Entry 8ETC (electron microscopy, 3.10 A resolution); this record covers chains 1 and e of the 42 polymer chains in the assembly.

# Chain 1
Molecule: 3497-nt RNA strand
From: Schizosaccharomyces pombe
Sequence (3497 nucleotides; each row starts with the number of its first residue):
     1 AUUUGACCUC AAAUCAGGUA GGACUACGCG CUGAACUUAA GCAUAUCAAU AAGCGCAGGA
    61 AAAGAAAAUA ACCAUGAUUC CCUCAGUAAC GGCGAGUGAA GCGGGAAAAG CUCAAAUUUG
   121 AAAUCUGGCA ACAUUUCUUU UGUUGUCCGA GUUGUAAUUU CAAGAAGCUG CUUUGAGUGU
   181 AGACGAUCGG UCUAAGUUCC UUGGAACAGG ACGUCAGAGA GGGUGAGAAC CCCGUCUUUG
   241 GUCGAUUGGA UAUGCCAUAU AAAGCGCUUU CGAAGAGUCG AGUUGUUUGG GAAUGCAGCU
   301 CUAAAUGGGU GGUAAAUUUC AUCUAAAGCU AAAUAUUGGC GAGAGACCGA UAGCGAACAA
   361 GUAGAGUGAU CGAAAGAUGA AAAGAACUUU GAAAAGAGAG UUAAAUAGUA CGUGAAAUUG
   421 CUGAAAGGGA AGCAUUGGAA AUCAGUCUUA CCUGGGUGAG AUCAGUAGUC UCUUCGCGAG
   481 ACUAUGCACU CUGAACCUGU GGUAGGUCAG CAUCAGUUUU CGGGGGCGGA AAAAGAAUAA
   541 GGGAAGGUGG CUUUCCGGGU UCUGCCUGGG GAGUGUUUAU AGCCCUUGUU GUAAUACGUC
   601 CACUGGGGAC UGAGGACUGC GGCUUCGUGC CAAGGAUGCU GACAUAAUGG UUUUCAAUGG
   661 CCCGUCUUGA AACACGGACC AAGGAGUCUA GCAUCUAUGC GAGUGUUUGG GUGAUGAAAA
   721 CCCAUCCGCG AAAUGAAAGU GAAUGCAGGU GGGAACGCCC UUGUGGCGUG CACCAUCGAC
   781 CGACCCGGAA GUUUGUCAAU GGAAGGGUUU GAGUAAGAGC AUAGCUGUUG GGACCCGAAA
   841 GAUGGUGAAC UAUGCCUGAA UAGGGUGAAG CCAGAGGAAA CUCUGGUGGA GGCUCGUAGA
   901 GAUUCUGACG UGCAAAUCGA UCUUCAAAUU UGGGUAUAGG GGCGAAAGAC UAAUCGAACC
   961 AUCUAGUAGC UGGUUCCUGC CGAAGUUUCC CUCAGGAUAG CAGAAACUCA GAUCAGUUUU
  1021 AUGAGGUAAA GCGAAUGAUU AGAGGUCUUG GGGAAGGAAU UUCCUCAACC UAUUCUCAAA
  1081 CUUUAAAUAU GUAAGACGCC CUUGUCGCUU AAUUGGACGU GGGCCAUCGA AUGAGAGUUU
  1141 CUAGUGGGCC AUUUUUGGUA AGCAGAACUG GCGAUGCGGG AUGAACCGAA CGUGAGGUUA
  1201 AGGUGCCGGA AUGUACGCUC AUCAGACACC AGAAAAGGUG UUAGUUCAUC UAGACAGCAG
  1261 GACGGUGGCC AUGGAAGUCG GAAUCCGCUA AGGAGUGUGU AACAACUCAC CUGCCGAAUG
  1321 AACUAGCCCU GAAAAUGGAU GGCGCUUAAG CGUACUACCC AUACCUCACC GUCUGGGUUA
  1381 GCUUUGAGAA GCUCAGACGA GUAGGCAGGC GUGGAGGUUU GUGACGAAGC CUUGGGCGUG
  1441 AGCCUGGGUC GAACAGCCUC UAGUGCAGAU CUUGGUGGAA GUAGCAAAUA UUCAAAUGAG
  1501 AACUUUGAAG ACUGAAGUGG GGAAAGGUUC CAUGUGAACA GCAGUUGGAC AUGGGUUAGU
  1561 CGAUCCUAAG AGAUAGGGAA GCUCCGUAUG AAAGUUGCAC GAUUUUUCGU GCCUCCUAUC
  1621 GAAAGGGAAU CCGGUUAAUA UUCCGGAACC AGAAGGUGGA AUCAACACGG CAACGUAAAU
  1681 GAAGUUGGAG ACGUCGGCGG GAGCCCUGGG AAGAGUUCUC UUUUCUUUUU AACAAACCAU
  1741 UGAACCACCC UGAAAUCGGU UUAUCCGGAG CUAGGGUAUG GUGUUUGGAA GAGUUCAGCG
  1801 CCUCAUGCUG AAUCCGGUGC GCUCUCGACG GCCCUUGAAA AUCCAACGGA AGAAUGGACC
  1861 UUCGGGUCCU UGUUUUCACA UCUGGUCGUA CUCAUAACCG CAGCAGGUCU CCAAGGUGAA
  1921 CAGCCUCUAG UUGAUAGAAC AAUGUAGAUA AGGGAAGUCG GCAAAAUGGA UCCGUAACUU
  1981 CGGGAUAAGG AUUGGCUCUA AGGGUUGGGU ACGUUGGGCC UUGGAACCUG AACGGUUGCU
  2041 GGACUGAGCG UGGACCGAUG UCUUUUCUCG CCUUUCGGGG UGAGAAGGGA UGUUGGACCU
  2101 GCUUGGACCU UGGCGGCCGG GAAGUCCUUG GUCGGGCUUU UCUCCUUCUC GGGGAUUAUG
  2161 CUCUUACUGG CGUACGUUUA ACAACCAACU UAGAACUGGU ACGGACAAGG GGAAUCUGAC
  2221 UGUCUAAUUA AAACAUAGCA UUGCGAUGGC CAGAAAGUGG UGUUGACGCA AUGUGAUUUC
  2281 UGCCCAGUGC UCUGAAUGUC AAAGUGAAGA AAUUCAACCA AGCGCGGGUA AACGGCGGGA
  2341 GUAACUAUGA CUCUCUUAAG GUAGCCAAAU GCCUCGUCAU CUAACUAGUG ACGCGCAUGA
  2401 AUGGAUUAAC GAGAUUCCCA CUGUCCCUAU CUACUAUCUA GCGAAACCAC AGCCUGGGGA
  2461 ACGGGCCAGG CAAAAUCAGC GGGGAAAGAA GACCCUGUUG AGCUUGACUC UAGUUUGACA
  2521 UUGUGAAGAG ACAUAGAGGG UGUAGGAUAA GUGGGAGUAU GUUUCGGCAU ACGCCGGUGA
  2581 AAUACCACUA CCUUUAUCGU UUCUUUACUU AAUCAAUGAA GCGGAAUUGG GAUUUAUUUC
  2641 CCAUAUUCUA GCGUUAAAGU UUCUUCGCGA ACUGAUCCGC GUUGAUGACA UUGUCAGGUG
  2701 GGGAGUUUGG CUGGGGCGGC ACAUCUGUUA AAAGAUAACG CAGGUGUCCU AAGGGGGACU
  2761 CAUCGAGAAC AGAAAUCUCG AGUAGAAUAA AAGGGUAAAA GUCCCCUUGA UUUUGAUUUU
  2821 CAGUGUGAAU ACAAACCAUG AAAGUGUGGC CUAUCGAUCC UUUGUUCCCU CGAAAUUUGA
  2881 GGACAGAGGU GCCAGAAAAG UUACCACAGG GAUAACUGGC UUGUGGCAGC CAAGCGUUCA
  2941 UAGCGACGUU GCUUUUUGAU UCUUCGAUGU CGGCUCUUCC UAUCAUACCG AAGCAGAAUU
  3001 CGGUAAGCGU UGGAUUGUUC ACCCACUAAU AGGGAACGUG AGCUGGGUUU AGACCGUCGU
  3061 GAGACAGGUU AGUUUUACCC UACUGAUGAA GUGUCGUCGC AAUGGUAAUU CAACUUAGUA
  3121 CGAGAGGAAC CGUUGAUUCA GAUCAUUGGU AUUUGCGGCU GCCUGACAAG GCAAUGCCGC
  3181 GGAGCUAUCA UCUGCCGGAU AACGGCUGAA CGCCUCUAAG CCAGAAUCCG UGCCAGAAAG
  3241 CGACGAUUUU UUGGUCCGCA UGAUUUAUAU GUAUAAAAAU AGAGGUAGGA CUUGUUCCUA
  3301 CUCUCCUGUA UCGUAGAAGA UGGGCGAUGG UUGAUGAAAC GGAAGUGUUU UAUUGACUUG
  3361 UCCAUGAAAU UCCAUUGAAA UCUUGUGCGG AAUCGAAUCC AUUGCAUACG ACUUUAAUGU
  3421 GGAACGGGGU AUUGUAAGCA GUAGAGUAGC CUUGUUGUUA CGAUCUGCUG AGAUUAAGCC
  3481 UUUGUUCCCA AGAUUUG
Not modelled in the structure: 37-45, 92-95, 288-293, 313-318, 446-505, 552-573, 668-671, 761-763, 789-802, 897-928, 986-999, 1024-1089, 1095-1129, 1381-1387, 1594-1617, 1662-1665, 1740-1745, 1834, 1853-1873, 1919-1921, 1968-2209, 2217-2412, 2485-2916, 2936-2942, 2954-2971, 3015-3021, 3036-3041, 3050-3078, 3249-3270, 3287-3300, 3375-3394, 3442-3464
Sequence notes: conflict C1746 (U7796 in 157310483)

# Chain e
Protein: 60S ribosomal protein L32-A
From: Schizosaccharomyces pombe
UniProt: P79015 (RL32A_SCHPO); residue numbers follow UniProt; this construct covers 1-127
Sequence (127 residues; numbered 1 to 127; the number before each row is that of its first residue):
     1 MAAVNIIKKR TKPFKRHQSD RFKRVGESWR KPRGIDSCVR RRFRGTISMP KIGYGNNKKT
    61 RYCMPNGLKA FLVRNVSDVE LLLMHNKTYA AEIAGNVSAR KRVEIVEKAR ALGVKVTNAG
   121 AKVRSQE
Not modelled in the structure: 1-3, 122-127

# Interface between chain 1 and chain e
Contacting residue pairs (128):
  A416(1) with Lys-23(e), hydrogen bond to the phosphate
  A417(1) with Lys-23(e), phosphate contact
  G432(1) with Asp-20(e), hydrogen bond to the sugar; Arg-21(e), hydrogen bond to the base
  C433(1) with Asp-20(e), sugar contact; Arg-21(e), hydrogen bond to the sugar; Ile-47(e), sugar contact
  A434(1) with Ile-47(e), sugar contact
  U435(1) with Lys-12(e), phosphate contact
  U436(1) with Lys-12(e), salt bridge to the phosphate
  G614(1) with Lys-59(e), phosphate contact
  G615(1) with Lys-59(e), salt bridge to the phosphate
  U651(1) with Thr-11(e), hydrogen bond to the phosphate
  G659(1) with Arg-44(e), hydrogen bond to the phosphate; Gly-45(e), hydrogen bond to the base
  G660(1) with Arg-44(e), salt bridge to the phosphate
  C663(1) with His-17(e), salt bridge to the phosphate; Gln-18(e), hydrogen bond to the sugar
  G664(1) with Gly-34(e), phosphate contact; Asp-36(e), phosphate contact; Ser-37(e), phosphate contact
  C679(1) with Phe-22(e), phosphate contact; Arg-24(e), salt bridge to the phosphate
  C680(1) with Lys-23(e), hydrogen bond to the phosphate; Arg-24(e), salt bridge to the phosphate
  A681(1) with Arg-24(e), phosphate contact
  C976(1) with Arg-30(e), salt bridge to the phosphate
  C977(1) with Trp-29(e), hydrogen bond to the phosphate; Arg-30(e), phosphate contact; Lys-31(e), hydrogen bond to the phosphate; Arg-33(e), salt bridge to the phosphate
  U978(1) with Trp-29(e), hydrogen bond to the phosphate; Lys-31(e), phosphate contact; Ile-52(e), sugar contact
  G979(1) with Pro-50(e), phosphate contact; Lys-51(e), phosphate contact; Ile-52(e), hydrogen bond to the phosphate
  U1175(1) with Arg-40(e), salt bridge to the phosphate
  G1176(1) with Arg-41(e), salt bridge to the phosphate; Arg-42(e), hydrogen bond to the sugar; Phe-43(e), sugar contact
  C1177(1) with Phe-43(e), phosphate contact; Arg-44(e), hydrogen bond to the phosphate
  G1178(1) with Arg-44(e), salt bridge to the phosphate
  C1191(1) with Arg-42(e), hydrogen bond to the base
  G1192(1) with Lys-9(e), base contact; Lys-51(e), hydrogen bond to the phosphate; Gly-53(e), hydrogen bond to the base
  U1193(1) with Lys-9(e), base contact; Lys-51(e), salt bridge to the phosphate; Gly-53(e), sugar contact; Tyr-54(e), phosphate contact
  G1194(1) with Tyr-54(e), phosphate contact
  C1369(1) with Lys-9(e), hydrogen bond to the base; Gly-55(e), sugar contact; Asn-57(e), phosphate contact
  C1370(1) with Lys-9(e), hydrogen bond to the sugar; Ile-52(e), hydrogen bond to the sugar; Gly-53(e), base contact; Gly-55(e), sugar contact; Asn-56(e), sugar contact; Asn-57(e), phosphate contact; Lys-58(e), salt bridge to the phosphate
  G1371(1) with Ile-52(e), sugar contact; Lys-58(e), salt bridge to the phosphate
  G1399(1) with Ile-52(e), base contact
  A1400(1) with Arg-42(e), phosphate contact
  U1402(1) with Ile-35(e), sugar contact; Arg-40(e), sugar contact
  U1420(1) with Ser-77(e), base contact
  G1421(1) with Arg-74(e), sugar contact; Asn-75(e), hydrogen bond to the phosphate
  U1422(1) with Asn-75(e), phosphate contact; Asn-96(e), hydrogen bond to the sugar; Lys-101(e), phosphate contact
  G1423(1) with Asn-96(e), sugar contact; Ser-98(e), hydrogen bond to the phosphate; Lys-101(e), salt bridge to the phosphate
  A1424(1) with Ser-98(e), hydrogen bond to the phosphate
  C1425(1) with Ser-98(e), sugar contact; Ala-99(e), phosphate contact; Arg-100(e), hydrogen bond to the base
  G1426(1) with Ser-98(e), phosphate contact; Ala-99(e), hydrogen bond to the phosphate
  A1427(1) with Asn-96(e), phosphate contact
  G1436(1) with Met-64(e), hydrogen bond to the sugar; Pro-65(e), phosphate contact
  C1437(1) with Lys-8(e), salt bridge to the phosphate; Tyr-62(e), phosphate contact; Cys-63(e), sugar contact; Pro-65(e), phosphate contact
  G1438(1) with Lys-8(e), phosphate contact; Asn-56(e), phosphate contact; Arg-61(e), hydrogen bond to the phosphate; Tyr-62(e), hydrogen bond to the phosphate
  U1439(1) with Phe-14(e), sugar contact; Pro-50(e), sugar contact; Lys-51(e), sugar contact; Ile-52(e), base contact; Tyr-54(e), sugar contact; Gly-55(e), phosphate contact; Asn-56(e), hydrogen bond to the phosphate; Arg-61(e), salt bridge to the phosphate
  G1440(1) with Phe-14(e), sugar contact; Trp-29(e), phosphate contact; Pro-50(e), sugar contact
  A1441(1) with Ser-28(e), phosphate contact; Trp-29(e), hydrogen bond to the phosphate; Arg-30(e), hydrogen bond to the phosphate
  G1442(1) with Ser-28(e), hydrogen bond to the phosphate; Arg-30(e), salt bridge to the phosphate
  C1444(1) with Leu-72(e), phosphate contact; Glu-92(e), hydrogen bond to the sugar
  U1445(1) with Glu-92(e), sugar contact; Ile-93(e), sugar contact; Ala-94(e), phosphate contact; Gly-95(e), hydrogen bond to the phosphate; Asn-118(e), hydrogen bond to the phosphate
  G1446(1) with Gly-95(e), phosphate contact; Arg-102(e), salt bridge to the phosphate; Ala-121(e), phosphate contact
  G1447(1) with Ala-121(e), phosphate contact
  G1456(1) with Arg-74(e), sugar contact
  A1467(1) with Arg-16(e), salt bridge to the phosphate; Gln-18(e), hydrogen bond to the base; Phe-22(e), base contact; Arg-24(e), hydrogen bond to the base; Val-25(e), base contact
Other interface residues (no listed pair), chain 1 (68 interface residues in all): G209, G650, C662, U665, G677, A1174, G1401, A1428, G1435, A1455, G1468, A2449
Other interface residues (no listed pair), chain e (64 interface residues in all): Arg-10, Thr-60, Val-97

# Overview
68 residues of chain 1 face 64 of chain e across their interface, with 39 hydrogen bonds and 20 salt bridges.
Polar contacts include G432(1)/Arg-21(e), G659(1)/Gly-45(e) and C1191(1)/Arg-42(e).
Here chain 1 is a 3497-nt RNA strand and chain e is 60S ribosomal protein L32-A, both from Schizosaccharomyces
pombe. Entry 8ETC (Fkbp39 associated nascent 60S ribosome State 4) was determined by electron microscopy (same
publication as 8ESQ, 8ESR, 8ETG, 8ETH, 8ETI, 8ETJ and 3 further entries).
